Entry 6U2T (X-ray diffraction, 2.80 A resolution); this record covers chains A and C of the 4 polymer chains in the assembly.

Chain A (and C):
Protein: Phosphoenolpyruvate carboxylase
Source organism: Zea mays
Notes: EC 4.1.1.31; chain C of this document is another copy of the same molecule, construct and numbering; everything in this record applies to it too
UniProtKB: Q84KR7 (Q84KR7_MAIZE); numbering as in UniProt (aligned over 1-970)
Sequence (970 residues; row label = number of the first residue in the row):
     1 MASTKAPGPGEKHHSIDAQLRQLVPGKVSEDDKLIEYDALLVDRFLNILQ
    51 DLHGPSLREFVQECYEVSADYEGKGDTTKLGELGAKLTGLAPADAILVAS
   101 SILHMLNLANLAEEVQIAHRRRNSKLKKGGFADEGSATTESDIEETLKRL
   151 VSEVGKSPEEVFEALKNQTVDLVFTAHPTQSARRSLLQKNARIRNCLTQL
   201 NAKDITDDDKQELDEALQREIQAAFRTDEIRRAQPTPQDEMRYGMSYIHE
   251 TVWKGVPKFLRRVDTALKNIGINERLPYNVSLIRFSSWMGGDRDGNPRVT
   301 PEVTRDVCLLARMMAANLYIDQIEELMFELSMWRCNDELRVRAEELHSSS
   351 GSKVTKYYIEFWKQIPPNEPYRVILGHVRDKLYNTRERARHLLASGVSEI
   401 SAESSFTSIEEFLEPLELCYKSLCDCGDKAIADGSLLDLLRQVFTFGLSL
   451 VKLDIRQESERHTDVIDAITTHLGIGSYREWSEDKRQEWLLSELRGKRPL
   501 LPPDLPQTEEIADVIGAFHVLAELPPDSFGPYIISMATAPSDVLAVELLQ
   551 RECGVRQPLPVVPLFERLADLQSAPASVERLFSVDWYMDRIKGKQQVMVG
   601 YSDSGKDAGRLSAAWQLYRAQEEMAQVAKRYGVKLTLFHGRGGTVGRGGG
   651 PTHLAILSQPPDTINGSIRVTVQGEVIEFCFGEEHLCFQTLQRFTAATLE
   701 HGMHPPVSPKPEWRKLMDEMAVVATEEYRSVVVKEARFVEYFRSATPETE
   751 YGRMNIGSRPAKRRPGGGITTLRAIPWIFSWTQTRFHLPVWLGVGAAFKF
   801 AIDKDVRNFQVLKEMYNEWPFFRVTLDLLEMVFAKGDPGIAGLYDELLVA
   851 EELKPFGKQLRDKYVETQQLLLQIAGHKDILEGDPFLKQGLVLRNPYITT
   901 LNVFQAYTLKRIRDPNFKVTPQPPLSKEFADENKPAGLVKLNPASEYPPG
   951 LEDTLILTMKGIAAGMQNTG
Disordered / not traced: 1-11, 229-232, 348-364, 927-945 (chain C: 1-11, 229-231, 347-364, 927-946)
Small-molecule neighbours: D-malate (MLT): Glu113, Arg647, Gly648, Pro651, Val676, Phe679, Met831, Lys835, Leu887, Leu891, Arg894, Met966, Gln967, Asn968

Chain A / chain C interface:
Residue-residue contacts - 33 pairs, chain A then chain C:
  His391(A) - Glu399(C)  salt bridge
  Val397(A) - Val397(C)  hydrophobic
  Val397(A) - Ser398(C)
  Val397(A) - Glu399(C)
  Ser398(A) - Val397(C)
  Ser398(A) - Glu399(C)
  Glu399(A) - His391(C)  salt bridge
  Glu399(A) - Val397(C)
  Glu399(A) - Ser398(C)
  Glu399(A) - Glu399(C)  hydrogen bond (backbone-side chain)
  His472(A) - Lys497(C)
  Leu473(A) - Lys497(C)
  Leu473(A) - Arg498(C)
  Glu493(A) - Arg498(C)  salt bridge
  Lys497(A) - His472(C)
  Lys497(A) - Leu473(C)
  Lys497(A) - Pro502(C)
  Lys497(A) - Asp504(C)  salt bridge
  Arg498(A) - Leu473(C)
  Arg498(A) - Glu493(C)  salt bridge
  Arg498(A) - Arg498(C)  hydrogen bond (side chain-backbone)
  Arg498(A) - Pro499(C)  hydrogen bond (side chain-backbone)
  Arg498(A) - Leu500(C)
  Pro499(A) - Arg498(C)  hydrogen bond (backbone-side chain)
  Pro499(A) - Pro499(C)
  Pro499(A) - Leu500(C)
  Pro499(A) - Leu501(C)
  Pro499(A) - Pro502(C)
  Leu500(A) - Arg498(C)
  Leu500(A) - Pro499(C)
  Leu501(A) - Pro499(C)
  Pro502(A) - Lys497(C)
  Pro502(A) - Pro499(C)
Also at the interface, not in a pair above, chain A (14 interface residues in all): Ile400
Also at the interface, not in a pair above, chain C (15 interface residues in all): Ile400

In short:
14 residues of chain A and 15 residues of chain C are in contact, with 4 hydrogen bonds and 5 salt bridges.
Polar pairs include His391(A)-Glu399(C), Glu493(A)-Arg498(C) and Lys497(A)-Asp504(C). Chain A binds D-malate.
Chain A and chain C are both Phosphoenolpyruvate carboxylase (Zea mays); the structure, Crystal structure of
the T-state of maize C4-phosphoenolpyruvate carboxylase in complex with malate, was determined by X-ray
diffraction together with 6V3O from the same study.
